Entry 8SR1 (electron microscopy, 2.18 A resolution); this record covers chains A and E of the 9 polymer chains in the assembly.

[Chain A (and E)]
Protein: Particulate methane monooxygenase alpha subunit
Organism: Methylococcus capsulatus str. Bath
Notes: chain E of this document is another copy of the same molecule, construct and numbering; everything in this record applies to it too
UniProtKB: G1UBD1 (PMOB_METCA); residue numbers follow UniProt; this construct covers 33-414
Amino-acid sequence (382 residues; each row starts with the number of its first residue):
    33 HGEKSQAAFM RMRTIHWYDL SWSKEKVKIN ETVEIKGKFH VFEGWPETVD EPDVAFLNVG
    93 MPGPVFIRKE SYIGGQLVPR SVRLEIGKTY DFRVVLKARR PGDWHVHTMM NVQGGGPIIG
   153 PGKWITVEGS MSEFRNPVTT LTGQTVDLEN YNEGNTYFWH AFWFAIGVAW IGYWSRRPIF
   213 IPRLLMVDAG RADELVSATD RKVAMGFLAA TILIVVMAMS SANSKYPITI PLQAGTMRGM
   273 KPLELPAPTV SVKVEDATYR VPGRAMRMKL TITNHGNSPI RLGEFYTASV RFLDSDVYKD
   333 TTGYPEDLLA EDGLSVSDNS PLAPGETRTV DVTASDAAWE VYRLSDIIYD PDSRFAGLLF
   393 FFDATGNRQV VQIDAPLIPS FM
Bound ions: Cu ion site 1: H33, H137, H139; Cu ion site 2: H48, H72, Q404
Ligand contacts: diundecyl phosphatidyl choline (PLC): V248, M251, N255, T261
Swiss-Prot annotation at these positions:
  - binding site (Cu cation): H33, H48, H72, H137, H139
  - mutagenesis: H48 (H48N: Impairs activity of soluble pmoB construct), H137 (H137A: Abolishes activity of soluble pmoB construct; when associated with A-139), H139 (H139A: Abolishes activity of soluble pmoB construct; when associated with A-137)

[How chain A and chain E interact]
Residue-residue contacts (31; chain A residue first):
  E75(A) - R270(E)  hydrogen bond (backbone-side chain)
  G76(A) - R270(E)
  W77(A) - R270(E)
  E79(A) - G267(E)
  E79(A) - T268(E)  hydrogen bond
  E83(A) - R115(E)  salt bridge
  E83(A) - R270(E)  salt bridge
  I118(A) - R270(E)
  I380(A) - I262(E)
  I380(A) - P263(E)
  Y381(A) - P263(E)
  D382(A) - P263(E)
  D382(A) - Q265(E)  hydrogen bond (backbone-side chain)
  P383(A) - P263(E)
  P383(A) - L264(E)
  P383(A) - Q265(E)
  P383(A) - A266(E)  hydrogen bond (backbone-backbone)
  D384(A) - R112(E)  salt bridge
  D384(A) - Q265(E)
  D384(A) - A266(E)
  S385(A) - Q265(E)  hydrogen bond (backbone-side chain)
  R386(A) - R112(E)
  R386(A) - T268(E)
  R386(A) - M269(E)
  I410(A) - L173(E)  hydrophobic
  P411(A) - L173(E)
  F413(A) - L173(E)  hydrophobic
  F413(A) - I260(E)  hydrophobic
  M414(A) - L173(E)
  M414(A) - T174(E)
  M414(A) - G175(E)
Also at the interface, not in a pair above, chain E (16 interface residues in all): V86

[Summary]
Chain A and chain E form an interface of 17 and 16 residues respectively; the contacts include 5 hydrogen
bonds and 3 salt bridges. Polar pairs include E83(A)-R115(E), E83(A)-R270(E) and D384(A)-R112(E). Chain A
binds diundecyl phosphatidyl choline.
Both chains are Particulate methane monooxygenase alpha subunit (Methylococcus capsulatus str. Bath). Entry
8SR1 (particulate methane monooxygenase crosslinked with 4,4,4-trifluorobutanol bound) was determined by
electron microscopy together with 8SR5, 8SQW, 8SR2, 8SR4 and 8OYI from the same study.
